Entry 5CNT (X-ray diffraction, 3.25 A resolution); this record covers chains F and G of the 8 polymer chains in the assembly.

[Chain F (and G)]
Protein: Ribonucleoside-diphosphate reductase 1 subunit beta
Organism: Escherichia coli (strain K12)
Notes: EC 1.17.4.1; chain G of this document is another copy of the same molecule, construct and numbering; everything in this record applies to it too
UniProt: P69924 (RIR2_ECOLI); residues 1-375 here correspond to UniProt positions 2-376 (UniProt number = residue number + 1)
Sequence (375 residues; numbered 1 to 375; the number before each row is that of its first residue):
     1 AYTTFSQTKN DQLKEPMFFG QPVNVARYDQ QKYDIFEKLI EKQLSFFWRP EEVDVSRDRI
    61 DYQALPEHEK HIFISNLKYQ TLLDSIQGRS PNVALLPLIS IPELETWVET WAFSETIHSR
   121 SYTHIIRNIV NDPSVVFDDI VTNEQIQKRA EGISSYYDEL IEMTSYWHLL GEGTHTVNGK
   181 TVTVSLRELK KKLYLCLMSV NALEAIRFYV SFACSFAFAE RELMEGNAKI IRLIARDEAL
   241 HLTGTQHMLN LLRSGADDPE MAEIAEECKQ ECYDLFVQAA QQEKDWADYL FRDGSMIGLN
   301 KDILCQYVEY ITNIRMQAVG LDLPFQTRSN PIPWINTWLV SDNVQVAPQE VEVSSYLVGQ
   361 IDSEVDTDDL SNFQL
Disordered / not traced: 342-359
Metal / ion sites: mu-oxo-diiron Fe: D84, E115, H118, E204, E238, H241
Residues lining bound ligands: mu-oxo-diiron (FEO): D84, W111, E115, H118, E204, F208, I234, E238, H241

[Interface between chain F and chain G]
Contacting residue pairs - 134 pairs, chain F then chain G:
  Y2(F) with R89(G); V93(G), hydrophobic; D158(G); I161(G), hydrophobic
  T3(F) with D158(G), hydrogen bond
  T4(F) with R89(G), hydrogen bond (backbone-side chain); S90(G); S154(G); Y157(G); D158(G), hydrogen bond (backbone-side chain); I161(G)
  F5(F) with L82(G), hydrophobic; I86(G), hydrophobic; A150(G), hydrophobic
  Q7(F) with V141(G); Q147(G); E151(G)
  K9(F) with D138(G); T142(G)
  V23(F) with R89(G), hydrogen bond (backbone-side chain)
  N24(F) with S85(G); R89(G), hydrogen bond (backbone-side chain); V141(G)
  V25(F) with S85(G); I140(G), hydrophobic; V141(G), hydrophobic
  A26(F) with S85(G), hydrogen bond (backbone-side chain)
  R27(F) with T123(G); S134(G); F137(G); D138(G), salt bridge
  Y28(F) with S119(G); R120(G); T123(G), hydrogen bond (backbone-side chain)
  D29(F) with T123(G); R127(G); P133(G); F137(G)
  E37(F) with R120(G), salt bridge
  I40(F) with R120(G)
  E41(F) with R49(G); R120(G)
  L44(F) with F47(G); R49(G); F113(G), hydrophobic; I117(G), hydrophobic; R120(G)
  S45(F) with R49(G)
  F47(F) with L44(G); F47(G), hydrophobic
  R49(F) with E41(G), hydrogen bond (side chain-backbone); L44(G); S45(G)
  L82(F) with F5(G), hydrophobic
  S85(F) with N24(G); V25(G); A26(G), hydrogen bond (side chain-backbone)
  I86(F) with F5(G), hydrophobic
  G88(F) with E109(G)
  R89(F) with Y2(G); T4(G), hydrogen bond (side chain-backbone); V23(G), hydrogen bond (side chain-backbone); N24(G), hydrogen bond (side chain-backbone); E105(G), salt bridge; E109(G)
  S90(F) with T4(G)
  N92(F) with N92(G), hydrogen bond; L96(G); E109(G), hydrogen bond
  V93(F) with Y2(G), hydrophobic; L96(G), hydrophobic
  L96(F) with N92(G); V93(G), hydrophobic
  E105(F) with R89(G), salt bridge
  T106(F) with T116(G)
  E109(F) with G88(G); R89(G); N92(G), hydrogen bond; T116(G)
  T110(F) with F113(G)
  A112(F) with E109(G)
  F113(F) with L44(G), hydrophobic; T110(G); F113(G), hydrophobic
  T116(F) with T106(G); E109(G)
  I117(F) with L44(G), hydrophobic
  S119(F) with A26(G); Y28(G)
  R120(F) with Y28(G); E37(G), salt bridge; I40(G); E41(G); L44(G)
  T123(F) with R27(G); Y28(G), hydrogen bond (side chain-backbone); D29(G)
  R127(F) with Y28(G); D29(G), hydrogen bond (side chain-backbone)
  P133(F) with D29(G)
  S134(F) with R27(G)
  F137(F) with R27(G); D29(G)
  D138(F) with K9(G); R27(G), salt bridge
  I140(F) with V25(G), hydrophobic
  V141(F) with Q7(G); T8(G); N24(G)
  T142(F) with K9(G)
  E151(F) with Q7(G), hydrogen bond
  S154(F) with T4(G)
  Y157(F) with T4(G)
  D158(F) with Y2(G); T3(G), hydrogen bond; T4(G), hydrogen bond (side chain-backbone)
  I161(F) with Y2(G), hydrophobic; T4(G)
  E162(F) with L169(G)
  S165(F) with S165(G), hydrogen bond; L169(G)
  Y166(F) with L169(G), hydrophobic
  L169(F) with E162(G); S165(G); Y166(G), hydrophobic; L169(G), hydrophobic
  L170(F) with V177(G), hydrophobic
  H175(F) with N178(G), hydrogen bond
  T176(F) with V177(G); N178(G), hydrogen bond (backbone-backbone)
  V177(F) with L170(G), hydrophobic; T176(G)
  N178(F) with H175(G), hydrogen bond; T176(G), hydrogen bond (backbone-backbone)
Other interface residues (no listed pair), chain F (69 interface residues in all): S6, T8, Q30, T81, P97, A150, T174
Other interface residues (no listed pair), chain G (68 interface residues in all): S6, T81, P97, A112

[In short]
The interface between chain F and chain G involves 69 residues on one side and 68 on the other, with 25
hydrogen bonds and 6 salt bridges. Polar pairs include R27(F)-D138(G), E37(F)-R120(G) and R89(F)-E105(G).
Chain F binds mu-oxo-diiron.
Both chains are Ribonucleoside-diphosphate reductase 1 subunit beta (Escherichia coli (strain K12)). Entry
5CNT (Crystal structure of the dATP inhibited E. coli class Ia ribonucleotide reductase complex bound to UDP
...) was determined by X-ray diffraction together with 5CNS, 5CNU and 5CNV from the same study.
